7UTS - chains G and I of the 10 polymer chains in the assembly; structure by electron microscopy, 3.60 A resolution.

Chain G (and I):
Molecule: Capsid protein VP1
From: Canis lupus familiaris
Notes: chain I of this document is another copy of the same molecule, construct and numbering; everything in this record applies to it too
UniProt: Q11213 (CAPSD_PAVCB); residues 37-584 here correspond to UniProt positions 180-727 (UniProt number = residue number + 143)
Amino-acid sequence (548 residues; each row starts with the number of its first residue):
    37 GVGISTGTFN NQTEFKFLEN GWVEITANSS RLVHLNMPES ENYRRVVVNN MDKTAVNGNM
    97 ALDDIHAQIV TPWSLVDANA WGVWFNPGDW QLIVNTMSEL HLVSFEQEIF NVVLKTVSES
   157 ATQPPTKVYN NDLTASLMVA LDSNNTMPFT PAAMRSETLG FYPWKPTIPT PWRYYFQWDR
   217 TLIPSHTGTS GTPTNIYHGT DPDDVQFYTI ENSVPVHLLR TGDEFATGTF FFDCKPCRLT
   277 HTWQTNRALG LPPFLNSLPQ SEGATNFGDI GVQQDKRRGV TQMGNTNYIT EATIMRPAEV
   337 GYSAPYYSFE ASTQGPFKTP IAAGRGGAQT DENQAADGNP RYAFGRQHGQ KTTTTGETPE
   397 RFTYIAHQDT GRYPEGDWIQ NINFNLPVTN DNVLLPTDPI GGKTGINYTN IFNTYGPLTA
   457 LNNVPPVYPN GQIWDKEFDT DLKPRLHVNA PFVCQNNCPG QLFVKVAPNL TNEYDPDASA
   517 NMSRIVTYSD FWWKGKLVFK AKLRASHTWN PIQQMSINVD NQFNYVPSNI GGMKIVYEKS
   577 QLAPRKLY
Disordered / not traced: 156-161, 362-371 (chain I: 156-161, 358-375, 405-407, 457-460, 582-584)
Curated features (UniProtKB/Swiss-Prot):
  - binding site (Mg(2+)): Asn180
Disulfide bonds: Cys490-Cys494

Interface between chain G and chain I:
Residue-residue contacts (76; chain G residue first):
  Val38(G) - Val38(I)  hydrophobic
  Val38(G) - Gly39(I)
  Glu77(G) - Trp200(I)
  Asn78(G) - Gly567(I)
  Tyr79(G) - Pro563(I)
  Tyr79(G) - Gly567(I)
  Arg80(G) - Ser564(I)
  Arg80(G) - Asn565(I)
  Arg80(G) - Gly567(I)
  Arg81(G) - Phe559(I)
  Arg81(G) - Val562(I)
  Arg81(G) - Pro563(I)  hydrogen bond (side chain-backbone)
  Arg81(G) - Ser564(I)  hydrogen bond (backbone-backbone)
  Arg81(G) - Asn565(I)
  Glu155(G) - Thr162(I)  hydrogen bond
  Asp168(G) - Lys151(I)  salt bridge
  Asp168(G) - Asn167(I)  hydrogen bond
  Thr170(G) - Val149(I)
  Thr170(G) - Lys151(I)
  Thr170(G) - Asn167(I)  hydrogen bond
  Thr170(G) - Thr257(I)
  Ser172(G) - Asn147(I)  hydrogen bond
  Met174(G) - Trp528(I)  hydrophobic
  Phe212(G) - Val562(I)  hydrophobic
  Thr236(G) - Gln558(I)  hydrogen bond (backbone-side chain)
  Asp237(G) - Gln558(I)
  Pro238(G) - Ile553(I)
  Pro238(G) - Asn554(I)
  Pro238(G) - Val555(I)
  Pro238(G) - Gln558(I)
  Phe243(G) - Pro563(I)
  Thr245(G) - Trp200(I)
  Glu247(G) - Phe45(I)
  Glu247(G) - Asn47(I)
  Asn248(G) - Asn47(I)  hydrogen bond (side chain-backbone)
  Asn248(G) - Gln48(I)
  Asn248(G) - Asn122(I)  hydrogen bond
  Pro251(G) - Gln48(I)
  Val252(G) - Thr44(I)
  Val252(G) - Phe45(I)  hydrogen bond (backbone-backbone)
  His253(G) - Thr44(I)
  Leu254(G) - Ser41(I)
  Leu254(G) - Phe146(I)  hydrophobic
  Leu254(G) - Trp528(I)  hydrophobic
  Arg256(G) - Val38(I)
  Arg256(G) - Gly39(I)
  Arg256(G) - Ile40(I)  hydrogen bond (side chain-backbone)
  Arg256(G) - Asn147(I)  hydrogen bond
  Arg256(G) - Val148(I)  hydrogen bond (side chain-backbone)
  Arg256(G) - Thr257(I)
  Thr257(G) - Gly39(I)
  Gly258(G) - Gly39(I)
  Asp259(G) - Ile40(I)
  Asp259(G) - Ser41(I)  hydrogen bond
  Asn505(G) - Lys151(I)
  Leu506(G) - Pro202(I)  hydrophobic
  Leu506(G) - Tyr524(I)  hydrogen bond (backbone-side chain)
  Thr507(G) - His70(I)  hydrogen bond (backbone-side chain)
  Thr507(G) - Tyr165(I)
  Thr507(G) - Tyr524(I)
  Asn508(G) - His70(I)
  Asn508(G) - Tyr165(I)  hydrogen bond
  Asn508(G) - Tyr524(I)
  Tyr510(G) - Lys201(I)
  Tyr510(G) - Pro202(I)  hydrogen bond (side chain-backbone)
  Tyr510(G) - Thr203(I)
  Tyr510(G) - Ile204(I)  hydrophobic
  Pro512(G) - Ile204(I)  hydrophobic
  Pro512(G) - Arg382(I)
  Pro512(G) - Gln383(I)
  Asp513(G) - Arg382(I)  hydrogen bond (backbone-side chain)
  Ser515(G) - Thr388(I)
  Ser515(G) - Thr389(I)
  Ser515(G) - Thr390(I)
  Met518(G) - Pro202(I)  hydrophobic
  Ile521(G) - Tyr165(I)  hydrophobic
Interface residues without a listed pair, chain G (46 interface residues in all): Ser154, Leu169, Val241, Ser249, Val250, Ala503, Pro504, Asp511, Ala514
Interface residues without a listed pair, chain I (53 interface residues in all): Leu68, Asn72, Asp125, Val153, Val164, Leu169, Pro199, Gly258, Thr391, Tyr561, Ile566, Met569

Summary:
46 residues of chain G face 53 of chain I across their interface, with 19 hydrogen bonds and 1 salt bridge.
Polar pairs include Asp168(G)-Lys151(I), Arg81(G)-Pro563(I) and Glu155(G)-Thr162(I). From UniProt:
Mg2+-binding residue Asn180(G) on chain G.
Both chains are Capsid protein VP1 (Canis lupus familiaris). Entry 7UTS (CPV Total-Fab Polyclonal A Site Fab)
was determined by electron microscopy (same publication as 7UTP, 7UTR, 7UTU and 7UTV).
